Entry 6IQV (X-ray diffraction, 2.13 A resolution); this record covers chains A and C of the 4 polymer chains in the assembly.

[Chain A (and C)]
Molecule: Glyceraldehyde-3-phosphate dehydrogenase, type I
Organism: Lactobacillus plantarum subsp. plantarum JCM 1149
Notes: EC 1.2.1.12; chain C of this document is another copy of the same molecule, construct and numbering; everything in this record applies to it too
UniProt: D7VA33 (D7VA33_LACPN); residues 1-340 here correspond to UniProt positions 20-359 (UniProt number = residue number + 19)
Sequence (340 residues; each row starts with the number of its first residue):
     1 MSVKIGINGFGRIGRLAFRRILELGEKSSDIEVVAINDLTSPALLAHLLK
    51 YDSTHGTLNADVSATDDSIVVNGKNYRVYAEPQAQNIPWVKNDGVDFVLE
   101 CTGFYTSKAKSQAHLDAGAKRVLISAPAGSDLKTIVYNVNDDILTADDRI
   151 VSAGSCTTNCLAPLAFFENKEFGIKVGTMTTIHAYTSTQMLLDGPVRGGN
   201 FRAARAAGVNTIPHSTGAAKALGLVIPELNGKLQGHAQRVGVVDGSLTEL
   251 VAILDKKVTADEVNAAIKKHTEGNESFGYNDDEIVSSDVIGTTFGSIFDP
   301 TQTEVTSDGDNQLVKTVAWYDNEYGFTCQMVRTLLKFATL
Metal / ion sites: Hg2+ site 1 near Ser-125 (its only coordinating residue here); Hg2+ site 2: Cys-160, Thr-248; Hg2+ site 3 near Cys-328 (its only coordinating residue here)

[How chain A and chain C interact]
Residue-residue contacts - 53 pairs, chain A then chain C:
  Arg-12(A) with Leu-192(C); Asp-193(C), salt bridge
  Arg-15(A) with Asp-193(C), hydrogen bond (side chain-backbone)
  Thr-40(A) with Pro-195(C)
  Ala-43(A) with Phe-201(C)
  Leu-44(A) with Phe-201(C), hydrophobic
  His-47(A) with Phe-201(C)
  Leu-48(A) with Gly-194(C); Pro-195(C)
  Tyr-51(A) with Arg-205(C)
  Asp-52(A) with Asp-193(C); Arg-205(C)
  Ser-53(A) with Asp-193(C), hydrogen bond; Arg-205(C), hydrogen bond; Asn-210(C), hydrogen bond
  Tyr-185(A) with Leu-191(C), hydrophobic; Leu-192(C), hydrophobic
  Thr-186(A) with Leu-191(C)
  Ser-187(A) with Leu-192(C)
  Gln-189(A) with Leu-191(C)
  Met-190(A) with Leu-191(C)
  Leu-191(A) with Tyr-185(C), hydrophobic; Thr-186(C); Gln-189(C); Met-190(C); Leu-191(C), hydrophobic; Ala-207(C), hydrophobic
  Leu-192(A) with Arg-12(C); Tyr-185(C), hydrophobic; Ser-187(C); Val-243(C); Glu-323(C)
  Asp-193(A) with Arg-12(C), salt bridge; Arg-15(C), hydrogen bond (backbone-side chain); Asp-52(C); Ser-53(C), hydrogen bond (side chain-backbone)
  Gly-194(A) with Leu-48(C)
  Pro-195(A) with Thr-40(C); Leu-44(C), hydrophobic; Leu-48(C)
  Gly-199(A) with Leu-44(C)
  Phe-201(A) with Ala-43(C); His-47(C)
  Arg-205(A) with Tyr-51(C); Asp-52(C); Ser-53(C), hydrogen bond
  Ala-206(A) with Ser-53(C)
  Ala-207(A) with Leu-191(C), hydrophobic
  Val-209(A) with Val-243(C), hydrophobic
  Asn-210(A) with Ser-53(C), hydrogen bond
  Val-243(A) with Leu-192(C); Val-209(C), hydrophobic
  Glu-323(A) with Leu-192(C)
Also at the interface, not in a pair above, chain A (32 interface residues in all): Thr-54, Val-196, Ala-204
Also at the interface, not in a pair above, chain C (31 interface residues in all): Thr-54, Gly-199, Ala-204, Ala-206

[In short]
32 residues of chain A and 31 residues of chain C are in contact, with 8 hydrogen bonds and 2 salt bridges.
Polar pairs include Arg-12(A)/Asp-193(C), Arg-15(A)/Asp-193(C) and Ser-53(A)/Asp-193(C). Cys-160(A) and
Thr-248(A) form the Hg2+ site 2.
Chain A and chain C are both Glyceraldehyde-3-phosphate dehydrogenase, type I (Lactobacillus plantarum subsp.
plantarum JCM 1149); the structure, Crystal Structure of Cell Surface Glyceraldehyde-3-Phosphate Dehydrogenase
Complexed with Hg2+ from Lactobacillus plantarum, was determined by X-ray diffraction (same publication as
6IQM).
